Entry 8C8P (electron microscopy, 4.10 A resolution (low resolution: residue-level contacts below are approximate; hydrogen-bond / salt-bridge calls are withheld)); this record covers chains H and A.

[Chain H]
Molecule: Heavy-chain-only antibody 10D12
Source organism: Mus musculus
Notes: antibody fragment or engineered binder
Amino-acid sequence (371 residues; numbered -18 to 352; the number before each row is that of its first residue; numbers below 1 keep their minus sign (Met-18 is residue -18)):
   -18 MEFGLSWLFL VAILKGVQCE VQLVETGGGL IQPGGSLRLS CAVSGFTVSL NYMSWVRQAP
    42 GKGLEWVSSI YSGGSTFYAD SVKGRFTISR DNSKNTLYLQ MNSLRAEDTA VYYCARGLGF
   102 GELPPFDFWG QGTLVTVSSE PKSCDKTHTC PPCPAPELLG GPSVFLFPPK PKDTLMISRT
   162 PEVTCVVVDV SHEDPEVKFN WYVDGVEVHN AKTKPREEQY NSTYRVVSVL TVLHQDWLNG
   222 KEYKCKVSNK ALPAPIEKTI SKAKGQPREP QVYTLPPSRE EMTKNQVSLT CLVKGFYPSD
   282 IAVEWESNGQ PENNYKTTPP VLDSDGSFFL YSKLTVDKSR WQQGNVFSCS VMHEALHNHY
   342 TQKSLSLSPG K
Unresolved in the structure: -18 to 0, 121-352
Cystine bridges: Cys22-Cys95

[Chain A]
Molecule: Spike glycoprotein, SARS-CoV-2 spike glycoprotein
Source organism: Severe acute respiratory syndrome coronavirus 2
Reference sequence: P0DTC2 (SPIKE_SARS2); numbering as in UniProt (aligned over 1-1208)
Amino-acid sequence (1288 residues; each row starts with the number of its first residue):
     1 MFVFLVLLPL VSSQCVNLTT RTQLPPAYTN SFTRGVYYPD KVFRSSVLHS TQDLFLPFFS
    61 NVTWFHAIHV SGTNGTKRFD NPVLPFNDGV YFASTEKSNI IRGWIFGTTL DSKTQSLLIV
   121 NNATNVVIKV CEFQFCNDPF LGVYYHKNNK SWMESEFRVY SSANNCTFEY VSQPFLMDLE
   181 GKQGNFKNLR EFVFKNIDGY FKIYSKHTPI NLVRDLPQGF SALEPLVDLP IGINITRFQT
   241 LLALHRSYLT PGDSSSGWTA GAAAYYVGYL QPRTFLLKYN ENGTITDAVD CALDPLSETK
   301 CTLKSFTVEK GIYQTSNFRV QPTESIVRFP NITNLCPFGE VFNATRFASV YAWNRKRISN
   361 CVADYSVLYN SASFSTFKCY GVSPTKLNDL CFTNVYADSF VIRGDEVRQI APGQTGKIAD
   421 YNYKLPDDFT GCVIAWNSNN LDSKVGGNYN YLYRLFRKSN LKPFERDIST EIYQAGSTPC
   481 NGVEGFNCYF PLQSYGFQPT NGVGYQPYRV VVLSFELLHA PATVCGPKKS TNLVKNKCVN
   541 FNFNGLTGTG VLTESNKKFL PFQQFGRDIA DTTDAVRDPQ TLEILDITPC SFGGVSVITP
   601 GTNTSNQVAV LYQDVNCTEV PVAIHADQLT PTWRVYSTGS NVFQTRAGCL IGAEHVNNSY
   661 ECDIPIGAGI CASYQTQTNS PAAARSVASQ SIIAYTMSLG AENSVAYSNN SIAIPTNFTI
   721 SVTTEILPVS MTKTSVDCTM YICGDSTECS NLLLQYGSFC TQLNRALTGI AVEQDKNTQE
   781 VFAQVKQIYK TPPIKDFGGF NFSQILPDPS KPSKRSPIED LLFNKVTLAD AGFIKQYGDC
   841 LGDIAARDLI CAQKFNGLTV LPPLLTDEMI AQYTSALLAG TITSGWTFGA GPALQIPFPM
   901 QMAYRFNGIG VTQNVLYENQ KLIANQFNSA IGKIQDSLSS TPSALGKLQD VVNQNAQALN
   961 TLVKQLSSNF GAISSVLNDI LSRLDPPEAE VQIDRLITGR LQSLQTYVTQ QLIRAAEIRA
  1021 SANLAATKMS ECVLGQSKRV DFCGKGYHLM SFPQSAPHGV VFLHVTYVPA QEKNFTTAPA
  1081 ICHDGKAHFP REGVFVSNGT HWFVTQRNFY EPQIITTDNT FVSGNCDVVI GIVNNTVYDP
  1141 LQPELDSFKE ELDKYFKNHT SPDVDLGDIS GINASVVNIQ KEIDRLNEVA KNLNESLIDL
  1201 QELGKYEQGS GYIPEAPRDG QAYVRKDGEW VLLSTFLGRS LEVLFQGPGH HHHHHHHSAW
  1261 SHPQFEKGGG SGGGGSGGSA WSHPQFEK
Unresolved in the structure: 1-332, 527-1288
Differences from the reference sequence: conflict Ala682 (Arg in P0DTC2), Ala683 (Arg in P0DTC2), Pro817 (Phe in P0DTC2), Pro892 (Ala in P0DTC2), Pro899 (Ala in P0DTC2), Pro942 (Ala in P0DTC2), Pro986 (Lys in P0DTC2), Pro987 (Val in P0DTC2)
Cystine bridges: Cys336-Cys361, Cys379-Cys432, Cys391-Cys525, Cys480-Cys488
Swiss-Prot annotation at these positions:
  - region: Asn280 to Cys301 (Putative superantigen), Arg403 to Asp405 (Integrin-binding motif), Asn448 to Phe456 (Immunodominant HLA epitope recognized by the CD8+), Pro681, Ala684 (Putative superantigen), Ser816 to Tyr837 (Fusion peptide 1), Lys835 to Phe855 (Fusion peptide 2), Asp1163 to Glu1202 (Heptad repeat 2)
  - site (Cleavage): Arg685, Ser686, Arg815, Ser816
  - glycosylation: Asn17 (N-linked (GlcNAc...) (complex) asparagine), Asn61 (N-linked (GlcNAc...) (hybrid) asparagine), Asn74 (N-linked (GlcNAc...) (complex) asparagine), Asn122 (N-linked (GlcNAc...) (hybrid) asparagine), Asn149 (N-linked (GlcNAc...) (complex) asparagine), Asn165 (N-linked (GlcNAc...) (complex) asparagine), Asn234 (N-linked (GlcNAc...) (high mannose) asparagine), Asn282 (N-linked (GlcNAc...) (complex) asparagine), Thr323 (O-linked (GalNAc) threonine), Ser325 (O-linked (HexNAc...) serine), Asn331 (N-linked (GlcNAc...) (complex) asparagine), Asn343 (N-linked (GlcNAc...) (complex) asparagine), Asn603 (N-linked (GlcNAc...) (hybrid) asparagine), Asn616 (N-linked (GlcNAc...) (complex) asparagine), Asn657 (N-linked (GlcNAc...) (complex) asparagine), Thr676 (O-linked (GlcNAc...) threonine), Thr678 (O-linked (GlcNAc...) threonine), Asn709 (N-linked (GlcNAc...) (high mannose) asparagine), Asn717 (N-linked (GlcNAc...) (hybrid) asparagine), Asn801 (N-linked (GlcNAc...) (hybrid) asparagine) and 6 more in UniProt
What the authors report for this chain:
  - mutagenesis - L452R, S477N, T478K, E484A, Q493R, N501Y: unchanged binding to Heavy-chain-only antibody 10D12 (chain H)
  - mutagenesis - F140S, G142D: abolished binding to 11C12
  - mutagenesis - K417N: decreased binding to Heavy-chain-only antibody 10D12 (chain H)

[Interface between chain H and chain A]
Residue-residue contacts (29):
  Phe27(H) - Ala475(A)
  Phe27(H) - Phe486(A)
  Phe27(H) - Asn487(A)
  Ser30(H) - Lys458(A)
  Leu31(H) - Lys458(A)
  Leu31(H) - Tyr473(A)
  Leu31(H) - Gln474(A)
  Leu31(H) - Ala475(A)
  Asn32(H) - Asn487(A)
  Tyr33(H) - Tyr421(A)
  Tyr33(H) - Leu455(A)
  Tyr33(H) - Phe456(A)
  Tyr52(H) - Tyr421(A)
  Ser53(H) - Tyr421(A)
  Ser53(H) - Arg457(A)
  Ser53(H) - Lys458(A)
  Ser53(H) - Tyr473(A)
  Gly54(H) - Tyr421(A)
  Gly54(H) - Ser459(A)
  Gly54(H) - Asn460(A)
  Ser56(H) - Thr415(A)
  Ser56(H) - Asp420(A)
  Arg97(H) - Phe486(A)
  Arg97(H) - Asn487(A)
  Arg97(H) - Tyr489(A)
  Leu99(H) - Phe456(A)
  Gly100(H) - Lys417(A)
  Phe101(H) - Tyr453(A)
  Phe109(H) - Phe486(A)
Interface residues without a listed pair, chain H (17 interface residues in all): Val2, Gly55, Asp108
Interface residues without a listed pair, chain A (20 interface residues in all): Arg403, Gly476, Gln493
From the paper, about this interface:
  - epitope / paratope residues, chain H: Gly26(H), Ser30(H), Tyr52(H), Arg97(H), Asp108(H)
  - epitope / paratope residues, chain A: Thr415(A), Lys417(A), Asp420(A), Leu455(A), Tyr473(A), Phe486(A)

[Overview]
Chain H and chain A form an interface of 17 and 20 residues respectively. From the paper: F140S and G142D of
chain A abolish binding to 11C12; epitope/paratope residues Gly26(H), Ser30(H) and Thr415(A) among others; 9
substitutions were tested in all.
Chain H is Heavy-chain-only antibody 10D12 (Mus musculus) and chain A is Spike glycoprotein, SARS-CoV-2 spike
glycoprotein (Severe acute respiratory syndrome coronavirus 2); the structure, Structure of the SARS-CoV-2
spike glycoprotein in complex with the 10D12 heavy-chain-only antibody (local refinement), was determined by
electron microscopy.
